Entry 3LVG (X-ray diffraction, 7.94 A resolution (low resolution: residue-level contacts below are approximate; hydrogen-bond / salt-bridge calls are withheld)); this record covers chains B and D of the 6 polymer chains in the assembly.

Chain B:
Name: Clathrin heavy chain 1
Organism: Bos taurus
UniProt: P49951 (CLH1_BOVIN); residues 1074-1675 here = UniProt positions 1074-1675
Chain sequence (624 residues; row label = number of the first residue in the row):
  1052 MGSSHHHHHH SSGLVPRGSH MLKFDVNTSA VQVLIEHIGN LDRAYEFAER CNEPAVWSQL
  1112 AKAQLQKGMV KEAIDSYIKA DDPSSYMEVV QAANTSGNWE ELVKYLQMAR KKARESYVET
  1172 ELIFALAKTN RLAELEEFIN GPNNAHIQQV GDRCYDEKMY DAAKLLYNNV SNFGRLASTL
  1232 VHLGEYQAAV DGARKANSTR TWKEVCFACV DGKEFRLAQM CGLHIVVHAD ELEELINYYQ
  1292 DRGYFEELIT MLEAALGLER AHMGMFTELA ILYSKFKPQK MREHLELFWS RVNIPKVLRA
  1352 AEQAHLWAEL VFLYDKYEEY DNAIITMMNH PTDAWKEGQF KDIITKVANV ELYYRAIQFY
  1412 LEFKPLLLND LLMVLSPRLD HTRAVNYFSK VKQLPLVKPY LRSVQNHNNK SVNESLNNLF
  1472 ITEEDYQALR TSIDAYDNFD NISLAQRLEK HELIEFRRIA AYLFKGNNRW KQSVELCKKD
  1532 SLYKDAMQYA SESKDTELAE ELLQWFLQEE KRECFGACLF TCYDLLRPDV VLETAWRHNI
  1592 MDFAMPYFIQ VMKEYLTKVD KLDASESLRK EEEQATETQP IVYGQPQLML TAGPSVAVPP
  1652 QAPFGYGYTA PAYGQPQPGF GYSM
Not modelled in the structure: 1052-1077, 1631-1675
Construct notes: expression tag (1052-1073)
Swiss-Prot annotation at these positions:
  - modified residue: S1167 (Phosphoserine), Y1206 (Phosphotyrosine), S1229 (Phosphoserine), K1441 (N6-acetyllysine), Y1477 (Phosphotyrosine), Y1487 (Phosphotyrosine), S1494 (Phosphoserine), K1501 (N6-acetyllysine)
What the authors report for this chain:
  - mutagenesis - K1163E/R1165D: unchanged binding to CLC

Chain D:
Name: Clathrin light chain B
Organism: Bos taurus
UniProt: P04975 (CLCB_BOVIN); residues 89-169 carry their UniProt numbers (81 of 190 residues fall inside the UniProt entry; the rest is not from it)
Chain sequence (190 residues; numbered 1 to 205; 15 numbers in that range are skipped by the numbering (no residue carries them; nothing is unmodelled there); the number before each row is that of its first residue; X marks 109 residues of unknown identity (built as UNK)):
     1 XXXXXXXXXX XXXXXXXXXX XXXXXXXXXX XXXXXXXXXX XXXXXXXXXX XXXXXXXXXX
    61 XXXXXXXXXX XXX
    89 IAQADRLTQE PESIRKWREE QRKRLQELDA ASKVMEQEWR EKAKKDLEEW NQRQSEQVEK
   149 NKINNRIADK AFYQQPDADI IXXXXXXXXX XXXXXXXXXX XXXXXXXXXX XXXXXXX
Not modelled in the structure: 11, 24, 37, 46, 59, 73, 89-90, 170-171

Interface between chain B and chain D:
Pairs across the interface (20; chain B residue first):
  D1292(B) with T96(D); Q97(D)
  R1293(B) with Q97(D)
  F1296(B) with E100(D)
  F1327(B) with K104(D)
  W1358(B) with R112(D)
  T1383(B) with E115(D)
  D1384(B) with E115(D)
  F1414(B) with W127(D); K130(D)
  P1416(B) with K130(D)
  Q1444(B) with D134(D)
  E1474(B) with Q145(D)
  E1475(B) with Q145(D); V146(D); N149(D)
  L1504(B) with N149(D)
  R1509(B) with Q162(D); Q163(D); A166(D)
Other interface residues (no listed pair), chain B (56 interface residues in all): T1079, S1080, Q1083, V1084, I1086, H1088, I1089, S1109, E1123, D1133, Y1137, G1148, W1150, E1151, E1152, K1163, A1164, E1166, Y1168, V1169, D1203, Y1206, D1207, R1226, S1249, T1250, R1251, E1282, E1285, K1326, P1329, H1356, L1357, K1415, K1449, K1535, Q1539, R1563, F1566, C1573, Y1598, V1602
Other interface residues (no listed pair), chain D (20 interface residues in all): E98, K111, Q114, R141, P164
Interface features reported in the paper:
  - interface residues, chain B: R1161(B)

Summary:
The interface between chain B and chain D involves 56 residues on one side and 20 on the other. From the
paper: K1163E/R1165D of chain B leave binding to CLC unchanged; the interface residue R1161(B).
Chain B is Clathrin heavy chain 1 and chain D is Clathrin light chain B, both from Bos taurus; the structure,
Crystal structure of a clathrin heavy chain and clathrin light chain complex, was determined by X-ray
diffraction (same publication as 3LVH).
